Entry 6PSQ (electron microscopy, 3.40 A resolution); this record covers chains G and H of the 10 polymer chains in the assembly.

== Chain G (and H) ==
Name: DNA-directed RNA polymerase subunit alpha
Source organism: Escherichia coli
Notes: EC 2.7.7.6; chain H of this document is another copy of the same molecule, construct and numbering; everything in this record applies to it too
UniProtKB: P0A7Z4 (RPOA_ECOLI); residue numbers follow UniProt; this construct covers 1-329
Amino-acid sequence (329 residues; row label = number of the first residue in the row):
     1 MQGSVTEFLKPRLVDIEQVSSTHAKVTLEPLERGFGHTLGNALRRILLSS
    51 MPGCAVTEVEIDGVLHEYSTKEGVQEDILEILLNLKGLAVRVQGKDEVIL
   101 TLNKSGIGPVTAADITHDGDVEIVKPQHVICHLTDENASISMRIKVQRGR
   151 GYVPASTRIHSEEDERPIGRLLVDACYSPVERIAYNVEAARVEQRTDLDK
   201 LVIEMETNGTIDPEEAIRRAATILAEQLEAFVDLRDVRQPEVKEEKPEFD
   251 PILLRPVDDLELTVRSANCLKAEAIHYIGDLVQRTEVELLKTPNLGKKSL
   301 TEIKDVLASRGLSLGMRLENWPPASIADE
Disordered / not traced: 1-4, 235-329 (chain H: 1-3, 159-170, 235-329)
UniProt features mapped onto this chain:
  - region: E162 to E165 (Required for interaction with Crp at class II promoters)
  - modified residue: R265 (ADP-ribosylarginine), K297 (N6-acetyllysine), K298 (N6-acetyllysine)
  - mutagenesis: R45 (R45C: In rpoA112; temperature-sensitive, blocks RNA polymerase assembly), E162 to E165 (5-fold decrease in CRP-class II promoter-dependent transcription), E165 (E165K: 5-fold decrease in CRP-class II promoter-dependent transcription), R191 (R191C: In rpoA101; temperature-sensitive)

== Chain G / chain H interface ==
Contacting residue pairs - 69 pairs, chain G then chain H:
  V5(G) with D96(H); R148(H); R150(H), hydrogen bond (backbone-side chain)
  T6(G) with R150(H)
  E7(G) with R150(H), salt bridge
  F8(G) with S50(H); R150(H); I223(H), hydrophobic; E226(H)
  L9(G) with Q227(H), hydrogen bond (backbone-side chain)
  K10(G) with E226(H); Q227(H); E229(H)
  P11(G) with Q227(H); A230(H); F231(H), hydrophobic
  R12(G) with F231(H)
  L13(G) with F231(H), hydrophobic
  L28(G) with F231(H), hydrophobic
  G34(G) with R45(H)
  F35(G) with I46(H), hydrophobic; I223(H), hydrophobic; Q227(H)
  H37(G) with R45(H)
  T38(G) with A42(H); R45(H), hydrogen bond
  L39(G) with L228(H), hydrophobic
  N41(G) with N41(H)
  R45(G) with G34(H), hydrogen bond (side chain-backbone); H37(H); T38(H)
  I46(G) with F35(H), hydrophobic
  S50(G) with F8(H)
  G149(G) with V5(H)
  R150(G) with V5(H); E7(H); F8(H); E32(H), salt bridge
  R218(G) with A230(H), hydrogen bond (side chain-backbone); F231(H); D233(H)
  A221(G) with F231(H), hydrophobic
  T222(G) with V232(H); D233(H), hydrogen bond
  I223(G) with F8(H), hydrophobic; F35(H), hydrophobic
  L224(G) with L228(H), hydrophobic
  A225(G) with V232(H), hydrophobic
  E226(G) with F8(H); K10(H), salt bridge
  Q227(G) with F8(H); L9(H), hydrogen bond (side chain-backbone); L31(H)
  L228(G) with L39(H), hydrophobic; L43(H), hydrophobic; A221(H), hydrophobic; L224(H), hydrophobic
  E229(G) with A225(H)
  A230(G) with P11(H)
  F231(G) with L28(H), hydrophobic; L43(H), hydrophobic; L201(H), hydrophobic; I217(H), hydrophobic; A221(H), hydrophobic
  V232(G) with R218(H), hydrogen bond (backbone-side chain); T222(H)
  D233(G) with R218(H), hydrogen bond (backbone-side chain)
  L234(G) with L13(H), hydrophobic; R218(H), hydrogen bond (backbone-side chain)
Also at the interface, not in a pair above, chain G (42 interface residues in all): E32, R33, A42, P52, R148, I217
Also at the interface, not in a pair above, chain H (44 interface residues in all): V26, P52, I203, E214

== In short ==
42 residues of chain G face 44 of chain H across their interface, with 10 hydrogen bonds and 3 salt bridges.
Polar pairs include E7(G)-R150(H), R150(G)-E32(H) and E226(G)-K10(H). From UniProt: 6 mutagenesis sites on
chain G.
Chain G and chain H are both DNA-directed RNA polymerase subunit alpha (Escherichia coli); the structure,
Escherichia coli RNA polymerase closed complex (TRPc) with TraR and rpsT P2 promoter, was determined by
electron microscopy (same publication as 6PSR, 6PSS, 6PST, 6PSU, 6PSV and 6PSW).
